1HVG - chain A; structure by X-ray diffraction, 3.00 A resolution.

== Chain A ==
Name: Annexin V
From: Homo sapiens
Reference sequence: P08758 (ANXA5_HUMAN); residues 2-320 here correspond to UniProt positions 1-319 (UniProt number = residue number - 1)
Chain sequence (319 residues; each row starts with the number of its first residue):
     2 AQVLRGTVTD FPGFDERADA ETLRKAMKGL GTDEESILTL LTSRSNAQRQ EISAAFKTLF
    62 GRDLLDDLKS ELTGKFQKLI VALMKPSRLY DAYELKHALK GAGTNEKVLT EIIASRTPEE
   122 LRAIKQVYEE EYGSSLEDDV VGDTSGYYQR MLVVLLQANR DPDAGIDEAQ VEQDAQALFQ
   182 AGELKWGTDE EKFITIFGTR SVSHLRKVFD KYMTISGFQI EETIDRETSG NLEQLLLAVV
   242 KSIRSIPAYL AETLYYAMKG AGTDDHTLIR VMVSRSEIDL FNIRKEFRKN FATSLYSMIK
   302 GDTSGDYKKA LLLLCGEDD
Not modelled in the structure: 2-3, 317-320
Sequence notes: conflict Gln-78 (Glu77 in P08758)
Swiss-Prot annotation at these positions:
  - motif: Leu-315, Asp-320 ([IL]-x-C-x-x-[DE] motif)

== Summary ==
Chain A is Annexin V (Homo sapiens); the structure, Structural and electrophysiological analysis of annexin V
mutants. mutagenesis of human annexin V, an in vitro ..., was determined by X-ray diffraction, deposited
together with 1HVD, 1HVE and 1HVF.
